Entry 7ONM (X-ray diffraction, 1.77 A resolution); this record covers chain A.

[Chain A]
Protein: Carbonic anhydrase 2
From: Homo sapiens
Notes: EC 4.2.1.1, 4.2.1.69
UniProtKB: P00918 (CAH2_HUMAN); residues 3-260 here = UniProt positions 3-260
Sequence (260 residues; each row starts with the number of its first residue):
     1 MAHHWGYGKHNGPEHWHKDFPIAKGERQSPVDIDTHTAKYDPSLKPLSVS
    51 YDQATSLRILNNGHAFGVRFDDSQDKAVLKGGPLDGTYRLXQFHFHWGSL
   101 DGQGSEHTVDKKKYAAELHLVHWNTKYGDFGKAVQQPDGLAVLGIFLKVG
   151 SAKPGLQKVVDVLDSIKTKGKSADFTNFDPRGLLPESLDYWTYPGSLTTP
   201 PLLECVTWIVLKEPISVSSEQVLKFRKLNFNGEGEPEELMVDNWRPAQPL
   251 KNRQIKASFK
Unresolved in the structure: 1-3, 260
Differences from the reference sequence: initiating methionine (1); expression tag (2); engineered mutation G67 (Asn in P00918), R69 (Glu in P00918); conflict VI3_91 (Ile in P00918)
Modified positions: VI3 ((2R)-2-azanyl-3-[bis(oxidanylidene)-$l5-sulfanyl]propanoic acid) at position 91
Swiss-Prot annotation at these positions:
  - active site: H64 (Proton donor/acceptor)
  - binding site (Zn(2+)): H94, H96, H119
  - binding site (substrate): T198, T199
  - site: Y7 (Fine-tunes the proton-transfer properties of H-64), N62 (Fine-tunes the proton-transfer properties of H-64), Q92 (Involved in the binding of some activators, including histamine and L-histidine)
  - modified residue (Phosphoserine): S165, S172
  - natural variant: K18 (K18E: In Jogjakarta), Q92 (Q92P: In OPTB3), H94 (H94Y: In OPTB3 loss of activity), H107 (H107Y: In OPTB3), G144 (G144R: In OPTB3), P236 (P236H: In Melbourne)
  - mutagenesis: W5 (W5A: Impaired activity, not rescued by 4-methylimidazole (4-MI); when associated with W-64), Y7 (Y7F: Enhanced activity; Y7H: Reduced proton transfer rate), N62 (N62A: Reduced activity; N62D: Strongly reduced activity; N62H: Reduced proton transfer; when associated with A-64; N62L: Reduced activity; N62T: Reduced activity; N62V: Reduced activity), H64 (H64A: Reduced CO(2) hydrase activity, rescued by 4-methylimidazole (4-MI). Reduced proton transfer; when associated with H-62. Enhanced proton transfer; when associated with H-67 ...), A65 (A65F: Reduced activity; A65S: 2-fold decrease in enzyme efficiency, as determined by kcat/KM ratio, and efficiently inhibited by chlorzolamide; when associated with Q-67), H94 (H94C/D/E/N/Q: Strongly reduced CO(2) hydrase and p-nitrophenyl acetate esterase activities, impaired stability of zinc binding), E106 (E106A/Q: Strongly reduced CO(2) hydrase activity; E106D: Normal CO(2) hydrase activity), E117 (E117Q: Strongly reduced activity and sulfonamide affinity), H119 (H119D/N/Q: Reduced activity; H119E: Strongly reduced activity), V121 (V121A/G/I/L/S: Reduced CO(2) hydrase and p-nitrophenyl acetate esterase activities; V121K/R: Strongly reduced CO(2) hydrase and p-nitrophenyl acetate esterase activities), V142 (V142F/Y: Strongly impaired activity; V142G: Weakly impaired activity; V142H: Impaired activity), L197 (L197A: Reduced CO(2) hydrase activity; L197E/H/R: Strongly reduced CO(2) hydrase activity; L197F: Normal activity), 3 further mutagenesis entries in UniProt
Glycans and other covalent adducts: compound VKZ linked to VI3_91
Ion coordination: Zn2+: H94, H96, H119 (together with VKZ)
Small-molecule neighbours: VKZ (4-[2-(4-azanyl-9-chloranyl-2',3',4',5',6'-pentamethyl-7-oxidanylidene-spiro[1$l4,8-diaza-9$L8-iridabicyclo[4.3.0]nona-1,3,5-triene-9,1'-1$L8-iridapentacyclo[2.2.0.01,3.01,5.02,6]hexane]-8-yl)ethyl]benzenesulfonamide): R69, D72, Q92, H94, H96, E106, H119, V121, F130, G131, V134, V142, S196, L197, T198, T199, P200, P201, W208

[Summary]
Covalently linked compound VKZ: at VI3_91. The Zn2+ site is built by H94, H96 and H119. Curated annotation
(UniProt) lists active-site residue H64, 3 Zn2+-binding residues, substrate-binding residues T198 and T199 and
15 mutagenesis sites.
Chain A is Carbonic anhydrase 2 (Homo sapiens); the structure, Carbonic anhydrase II mutant (N67G-E69R-I91C)
dually binding an IrCp* complex to generate an artificial transfer hydrogenase ..., was determined by X-ray
diffraction, deposited together with 7ONP, 7ONQ and 7ONV.
